Entry 6UEN (electron microscopy, 3.67 A resolution); this record covers chains D and E of the 5 polymer chains in the assembly.

# Chain D (and E)
Protein: the phosphoprotein (P) of human respiratory syncytial virus
From: Human respiratory syncytial virus
Notes: chain E of this document is another copy of the same molecule, construct and numbering; everything in this record applies to it too
Reference sequence: G3C7Q7 (G3C7Q7_HRSV); residue numbers follow UniProt; this construct covers 1-241
Sequence (241 residues; row label = number of the first residue in the row):
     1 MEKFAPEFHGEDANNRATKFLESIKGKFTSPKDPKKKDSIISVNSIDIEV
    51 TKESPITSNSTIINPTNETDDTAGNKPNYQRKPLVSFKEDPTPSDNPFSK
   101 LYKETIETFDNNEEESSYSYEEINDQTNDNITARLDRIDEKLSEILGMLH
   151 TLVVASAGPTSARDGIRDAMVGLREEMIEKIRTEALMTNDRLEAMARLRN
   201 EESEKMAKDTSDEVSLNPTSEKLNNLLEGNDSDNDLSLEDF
Disordered / not traced: 1-127, 203-241 (chain E: 1-127)

# How chain D and chain E interact
Pairs across the interface (16):
  T132(D) - R134(E)  hydrogen bond (backbone-side chain)
  D136(D) - R134(E)  salt bridge
  I138(D) - I138(E)  hydrophobic
  D139(D) - I138(E)
  D139(D) - K141(E)  salt bridge
  L142(D) - I138(E)  hydrophobic
  L142(D) - K141(E)
  S143(D) - K141(E)
  I145(D) - I145(E)  hydrophobic
  L146(D) - E144(E)
  L146(D) - I145(E)
  L149(D) - L149(E)  hydrophobic
  V153(D) - L173(E)
  S156(D) - M170(E)
  S156(D) - V171(E)  hydrogen bond (side chain-backbone)
  A157(D) - E176(E)
Interface residues without a listed pair, chain D (16 interface residues in all): I131, A133, L135, H150
Interface residues without a listed pair, chain E (15 interface residues in all): I131, R137, L142, M148, L152

# In short
The interface between chain D and chain E involves 16 residues on one side and 15 on the other; the contacts
include 2 hydrogen bonds and 2 salt bridges. Polar pairs include D136(D)-R134(E), D139(D)-K141(E) and
T132(D)-R134(E).
Chain D and chain E are both the phosphoprotein (P) of human respiratory syncytial virus (Human respiratory
syncytial virus); the structure, Cryo-EM structure of the respiratory syncytial virus RNA polymerase, was
determined by electron microscopy.
